4RSI - chains A and B; structure by X-ray diffraction, 2.90 A resolution.

[Chain A]
Name: Structural maintenance of chromosomes protein 2
Organism: Saccharomyces cerevisiae
Notes: fragment: Smc2 hinge
Reference sequence: P38989 (SMC2_YEAST); numbering as in UniProt (aligned over 396-792)
Sequence (397 residues; row label = number of the first residue in the row):
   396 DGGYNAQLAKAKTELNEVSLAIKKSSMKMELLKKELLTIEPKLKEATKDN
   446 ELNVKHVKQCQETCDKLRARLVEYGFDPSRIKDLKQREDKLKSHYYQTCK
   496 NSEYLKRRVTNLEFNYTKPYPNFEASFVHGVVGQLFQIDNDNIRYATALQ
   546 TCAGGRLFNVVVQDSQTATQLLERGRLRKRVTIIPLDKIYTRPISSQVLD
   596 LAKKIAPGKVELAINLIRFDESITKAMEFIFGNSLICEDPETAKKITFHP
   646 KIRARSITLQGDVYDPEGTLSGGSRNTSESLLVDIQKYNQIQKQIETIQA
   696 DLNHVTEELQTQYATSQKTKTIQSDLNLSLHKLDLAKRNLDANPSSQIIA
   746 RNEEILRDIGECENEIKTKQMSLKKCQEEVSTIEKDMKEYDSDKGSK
Unresolved in the structure: 396-452, 671-673, 739-792

[Chain B]
Name: Structural maintenance of chromosomes protein 4
Organism: Saccharomyces cerevisiae
Notes: fragment: Smc4 hinge
Reference sequence: Q12267 (SMC4_YEAST); numbering as in UniProt (aligned over 555-951)
Sequence (397 residues; row label = number of the first residue in the row):
   555 EKELEPWDLQLQEKESQIQLAESELSLLEETQAKLKKNVETLEEKILAKK
   605 THKQELQDLILDLKKKLNSLKDERSQGEKNFTSAHLKLKEMQKVLNAHRQ
   655 RAMEARSSLSKAQNKSKVLTALSRLQKSGRINGFHGRLGDLGVIDDSFDV
   705 AISTACPRLDDVVVDTVECAQHCIDYLRKNKLGYARFILLDRLRQFNLQP
   755 ISTPENVPRLFDLVKPKNPKFSNAFYSVLRDTLVAQNLKQANNVAYGKKR
   805 FRVVTVDGKLIDISGTMSGGGNHVAKGLMKLGTNQSDKVDDYTPEEVDKI
   855 ERELSERENNFRVASDTVHEMEEELKKLRDHEPDLESQISKAEMEADSLA
   905 SELTLAEQQVKEAEMAYVKAVSDKAQLNVVMKNLERLRGEYNDLQSE
Unresolved in the structure: 555-556, 836-841, 949-951
From the paper describing this entry:
  - mutagenesis - L676D, L731D: abolished growth

[Interface between chain A and chain B]
Pairs across the interface (77; chain A residue first):
  Asp484(A) with Lys880(B), salt bridge; Arg883(B), salt bridge
  Lys487(A) with Glu876(B), salt bridge
  Tyr491(A) with Asp870(B), hydrogen bond; His873(B)
  Lys495(A) with Asp870(B)
  Glu498(A) with Arg653(B), salt bridge
  Lys501(A) with Arg653(B)
  Arg502(A) with Glu862(B), salt bridge
  Arg503(A) with Met657(B)
  Thr505(A) with Arg653(B); Gln654(B), hydrogen bond (backbone-side chain); Met657(B)
  Arg551(A) with Thr820(B)
  Ser560(A) with Met821(B)
  Ala563(A) with Met821(B), hydrophobic
  Thr564(A) with Met821(B)
  Leu567(A) with Met821(B), hydrophobic; Gly823(B)
  Leu572(A) with Gly825(B)
  Lys574(A) with Glu658(B)
  Arg575(A) with Gly812(B), hydrogen bond (side chain-backbone); Ser822(B), hydrogen bond; Gly823(B); Gly824(B); Gly825(B)
  Val576(A) with Met821(B); Ser822(B); Gly823(B), hydrogen bond (backbone-backbone)
  Thr577(A) with Thr820(B); Ser822(B)
  Ile578(A) with Thr820(B); Met821(B), hydrogen bond (backbone-backbone)
  Pro580(A) with Gly819(B)
  Lys583(A) with Ala799(B); Arg804(B), hydrogen bond (backbone-side chain); Ile815(B); Ser818(B)
  Ile584(A) with Ser818(B)
  Tyr585(A) with Ser818(B), hydrogen bond (backbone-backbone)
  Phe624(A) with Ser818(B)
  Lys639(A) with Glu722(B), salt bridge
  Phe643(A) with Arg746(B)
  Gly656(A) with Tyr738(B), hydrogen bond (backbone-side chain)
  Asp657(A) with Tyr738(B), hydrogen bond
  Tyr659(A) with Gln725(B), hydrogen bond
  Glu662(A) with Arg748(B), salt bridge
  Gly663(A) with Phe741(B); Ile742(B); Leu743(B), hydrogen bond (backbone-backbone)
  Thr664(A) with Arg740(B); Phe741(B)
  Leu665(A) with Ala724(B), hydrophobic; Gln725(B); Ile728(B), hydrophobic; Arg740(B); Phe741(B), hydrogen bond (backbone-backbone); Leu743(B), hydrophobic
  Ser666(A) with Ile728(B); Tyr738(B), hydrogen bond; Ala739(B)
  Gly667(A) with Ile728(B); Tyr738(B), hydrogen bond (backbone-side chain); Ala739(B), hydrogen bond (backbone-backbone)
  Gly668(A) with Ile728(B); Arg732(B); Gly737(B); Tyr738(B)
  Ser669(A) with Leu731(B); Arg732(B); Lys735(B); Leu736(B), hydrogen bond (side chain-backbone); Gly737(B), hydrogen bond (backbone-backbone); Tyr738(B)
  Asn722(A) with Met898(B)
  His726(A) with Met898(B); Asp901(B), salt bridge
Also at the interface, not in a pair above, chain A (48 interface residues in all): Lys480, Ser488, Asn506, Glu508, Glu568, Arg573, Val658, Arg670
Also at the interface, not in a pair above, chain B (54 interface residues in all): Asn650, Ala651, Thr708, Arg712, Val721, Leu747, Ser781, Leu792, Lys813, Leu814, Phe865, Ser869, Glu877
From the paper, about this interface:
  - specific contacts: Lys487(A)-Glu876(B)
  - interface residues, chain A: Lys495(A)

[Overview]
Chain A and chain B form an interface of 48 and 54 residues respectively, with 18 hydrogen bonds and 8 salt
bridges. Among the polar pairs are Asp484(A)-Lys880(B), Asp484(A)-Arg883(B) and Lys487(A)-Glu876(B). The paper
describes a contact between Lys487(A) and Glu876(B). From the paper: L676D and L731D of chain B abolish
growth; the interface residue Lys495(A).
Chain A is Structural maintenance of chromosomes protein 2 and chain B is Structural maintenance of
chromosomes protein 4, both from Saccharomyces cerevisiae; the structure, Yeast Smc2-Smc4 hinge domain with
extended coiled coils, was determined by X-ray diffraction, deposited together with 4RSJ.
